Entry 5WC1 (X-ray diffraction, 3.30 A resolution); this record covers chain A.

[Chain A]
Name: Meiotic spindle formation protein mei-1
From: Caenorhabditis elegans
Notes: EC 3.6.4.3
Reference sequence: P34808 (KTNA1_CAEEL); numbering as in UniProt (aligned over 1-472)
Sequence (472 residues; row label = number of the first residue in the row):
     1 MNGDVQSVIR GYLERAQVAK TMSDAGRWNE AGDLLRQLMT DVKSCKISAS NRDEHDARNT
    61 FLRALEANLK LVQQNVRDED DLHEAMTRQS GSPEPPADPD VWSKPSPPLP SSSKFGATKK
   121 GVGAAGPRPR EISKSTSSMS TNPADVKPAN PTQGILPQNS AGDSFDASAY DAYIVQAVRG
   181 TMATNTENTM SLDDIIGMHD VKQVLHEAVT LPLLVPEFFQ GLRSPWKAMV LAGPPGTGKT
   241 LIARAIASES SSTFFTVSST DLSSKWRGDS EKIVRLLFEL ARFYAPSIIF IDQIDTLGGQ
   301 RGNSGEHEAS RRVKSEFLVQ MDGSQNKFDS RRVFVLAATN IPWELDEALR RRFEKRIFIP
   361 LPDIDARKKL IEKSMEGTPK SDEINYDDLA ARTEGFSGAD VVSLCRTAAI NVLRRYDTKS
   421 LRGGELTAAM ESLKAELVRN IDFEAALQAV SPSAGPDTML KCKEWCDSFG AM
Not modelled in the structure: 1-172, 185-189, 263-268, 297-309, 323-330, 454-456, 470-472
Differences from the reference sequence: engineered mutation Gln-293 (Glu in P34808)
Curated features (UniProtKB/Swiss-Prot):
  - binding site (ATP): Gly-233 to Thr-240, Arg-351, Arg-352
  - modified residue: Ser-92 (Phosphoserine)
  - mutagenesis: Arg-36 (R36C: In ct46ct99; loss of function. Does not affect mei-1 degradation. Prevents mei-1 degradation during the transition from meiosis to mitosis; when associated with A-92), Glu-66 (E66K: In ct46sb18; gain of function), Ser-92 (S92A: Abolishes phosphorylation by mbk-2. Abolishes interaction with mel-26. Prevents mei-1 degradation during the transition from meiosis to mitosis; when associated with C-36 ...), Pro-99 (P99L: In ct46; gain of function. Embryonic lethal. Abolishes interaction with mel-26 and probably mel-26-mediated degradation ...), Gly-126 (G126S: In ct46sb9 and ct46sb17; gain of function), Arg-128 (R128C: In ct46sb22; gain of function), Ile-195 (I195K: In ct46sb3; dominant negative), Pro-225 (P225L: In b284; dominant negative), Leu-231 (L231P: In ct81; dominant negative), Pro-235 (P235L: In ct93; dominant negative; P235S: In ct46ct103; dominant negative. Formation of an abnormally large polar body during oocyte meiosis II ...), Glu-308 (E308D: In ct46ct101; null. Formation of an abnormally large polar body during oocyte meiosis II. Myosin thick filaments are disorganized in body wall muscles in an unc-29 (e1072) mutant background), Asp-322 (D322R: Severe loss of ATPase activity and complete loss of microtubule severing activity), 6 further mutagenesis entries in UniProt

[Overview]
From UniProt: 10 ATP-binding residues and 18 mutagenesis sites.
Chain A is Meiotic spindle formation protein mei-1 (Caenorhabditis elegans); the structure, katanin AAA ATPase
domain, was determined by X-ray diffraction (same publication as 5WC0 and 5WCB).
